Entry 8UTP (electron microscopy, 3.20 A resolution); this record covers chains I and S of the 7 polymer chains in the assembly.

[Chain I]
Name: Tubulin beta-2B chain
Organism: Sus scrofa
UniProt: A0A287AGU7 (A0A287AGU7_PIG); numbering as in UniProt (aligned over 1-445)
Sequence (445 residues; each row starts with the number of its first residue):
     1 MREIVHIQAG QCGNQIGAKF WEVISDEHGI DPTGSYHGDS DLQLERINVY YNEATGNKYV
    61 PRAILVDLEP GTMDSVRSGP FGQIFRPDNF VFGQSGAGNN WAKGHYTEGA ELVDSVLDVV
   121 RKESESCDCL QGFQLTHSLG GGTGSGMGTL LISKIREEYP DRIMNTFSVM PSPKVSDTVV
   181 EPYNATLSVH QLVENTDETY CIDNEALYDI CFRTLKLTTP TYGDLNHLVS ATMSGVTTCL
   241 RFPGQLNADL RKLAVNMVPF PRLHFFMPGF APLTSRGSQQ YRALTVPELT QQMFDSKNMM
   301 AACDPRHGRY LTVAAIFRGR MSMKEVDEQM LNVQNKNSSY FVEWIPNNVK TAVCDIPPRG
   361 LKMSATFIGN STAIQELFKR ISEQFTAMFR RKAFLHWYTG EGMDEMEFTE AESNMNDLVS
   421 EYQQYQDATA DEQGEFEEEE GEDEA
Disordered / not traced: 434-445
Residues lining bound ligands:
  - GDP (guanosine-5'-diphosphate): G10, Q11, C12, Q15, I16, N99, S138, G141, G142, T143, G144, D177, E181, N204, Y222, L225, N226
  - GTP (guanosine-5'-triphosphate): Q245, L246, K252
  - taxol (TA1): E22, V23, D26, E27, L215, L217, D224, H227, L228, A231, S234, F270, P272, L273, T274, R276, Q279, R318, P358, R359, G360, L361

[Chain S]
Name: Tubulin alpha-1B chain
Organism: Sus scrofa
UniProt: Q2XVP4 (TBA1B_PIG); numbering as in UniProt (aligned over 1-451)
Sequence (451 residues; row label = number of the first residue in the row):
     1 MRECISIHVG QAGVQIGNAC WELYCLEHGI QPDGQMPSDK TIGGGDDSFN TFFSETGAGK
    61 HVPRAVFVDL EPTVIDEVRT GTYRQLFHPE QLITGKEDAA NNYARGHYTI GKEIIDLVLD
   121 RIRKLADQCT GLQGFLVFHS FGGGTGSGFT SLLMERLSVD YGKKSKLEFS IYPAPQVSTA
   181 VVEPYNSILT THTTLEHSDC AFMVDNEAIY DICRRNLDIE RPTYTNLNRL ISQIVSSITA
   241 SLRFDGALNV DLTEFQTNLV PYPRIHFPLA TYAPVISAEK AYHEQLSVAE ITNACFEPAN
   301 QMVKCDPRHG KYMACCLLYR GDVVPKDVNA AIATIKTKRS IQFVDWCPTG FKVGINYQPP
   361 TVVPGGDLAK VQRAVCMLSN TTAIAEAWAR LDHKFDLMYA KRAFVHWYVG EGMEEGEFSE
   421 AREDMAALEK DYEEVGVDSV EGEGEEEGEE Y
Metal / ion sites: Mg2+: E71 (together with GTP)
Residues lining bound ligands: GTP (guanosine-5'-triphosphate): G10, Q11, A12, Q15, D69, E71, D98, A99, A100, N101, S140, G143, G144, T145, G146, I171, T179, E183, N206, Y224, L227, N228, I231
UniProt features mapped onto this chain:
  - motif: M1 to C4 (MREC motif)
  - active site: E254
  - binding site (GTP): G10, Q11, A12, Q15, E71, A99, S140, G143, G144, T145, G146, T179, E183, N206, Y224, N228, L252
  - binding site (Mg(2+)): E71
  - site: Y451 (Involved in polymerization)
  - modified residue: K40 (N6,N6,N6-trimethyllysine), S48 (Phosphoserine), S232 (Phosphoserine), Y282 (3'-nitrotyrosine), R339 (Omega-N-methylarginine), S439 (Phosphoserine), E443 (5-glutamyl polyglutamate), E445 (5-glutamyl polyglutamate), Y451 (3'-nitrotyrosine)
  - cross-link (Glycyl lysine isopeptide (Lys-Gly)): K326 (interchain with G-Cter in ubiquitin), K370 (interchain with G-Cter in ubiquitin)

[Chain I / chain S interface]
Contacting residue pairs - 50 pairs, chain I then chain S:
  Q11(I) with A247(S), hydrogen bond (side chain-backbone)
  G98(I) with E254(S); T257(S), hydrogen bond (backbone-side chain)
  N99(I) with E254(S)
  K103(I) with T253(S)
  V175(I) with N329(S)
  S176(I) with T349(S)
  D177(I) with L248(S); N329(S); F351(S); K352(S); V353(S), hydrogen bond (backbone-backbone)
  T178(I) with F351(S); K352(S)
  V179(I) with N258(S), hydrogen bond (backbone-side chain); C347(S), hydrophobic; T349(S), hydrogen bond (backbone-side chain); G350(S); F351(S)
  Y208(I) with P325(S); N329(S)
  T218(I) with K326(S)
  Y222(I) with L248(S), hydrophobic; P325(S), hydrophobic
  Q384(I) with P348(S)
  A387(I) with W346(S)
  M388(I) with W346(S); P348(S)
  R390(I) with S439(S); G442(S); E443(S), salt bridge
  R391(I) with Y262(S), hydrogen bond (backbone-side chain); W346(S); E434(S); V435(S), hydrogen bond (side chain-backbone); V437(S), hydrogen bond (side chain-backbone); S439(S)
  K392(I) with Y262(S)
  A393(I) with P261(S); W346(S), hydrophobic
  F394(I) with T257(S); N258(S); V260(S); P261(S), hydrophobic
  H396(I) with V260(S); P261(S), hydrogen bond (side chain-backbone); Y262(S)
  W397(I) with Q256(S), hydrogen bond (side chain-backbone); T257(S); V260(S), hydrogen bond (side chain-backbone)
Also at the interface, not in a pair above, chain I (27 interface residues in all): P173, V180, E181, P182, F212
Also at the interface, not in a pair above, chain S (33 interface residues in all): N249, P263, K336, D345, D438, E441

[In short]
The interface between chain I and chain S involves 27 residues on one side and 33 on the other; the contacts
include 11 hydrogen bonds and 1 salt bridge. Polar contacts include R390(I)-E443(S), Q11(I)-A247(S) and
G98(I)-T257(S). Ligands of chain I: GTP, GDP and taxol.
Chain I is Tubulin beta-2B chain and chain S is Tubulin alpha-1B chain, both from Sus scrofa; the structure,
KIF1A[1-393] - AMP-PNP two-heads-bound state in complex with a microtubule - class T3L1, was determined by
electron microscopy, deposited together with 8UTN, 8UTO, 8UTQ, 8UTR, 8UTS, 8UTT and 4 further entries.
